5WR9 - chain A; structure by X-ray diffraction, 1.80 A resolution.

Chain A:
Molecule: Lysozyme C
Organism: Gallus gallus
Notes: EC 3.2.1.17
UniProtKB: P00698 (LYSC_CHICK); residues 1-129 here correspond to UniProt positions 19-147 (UniProt number = residue number + 18)
Amino-acid sequence (129 residues; row label = number of the first residue in the row):
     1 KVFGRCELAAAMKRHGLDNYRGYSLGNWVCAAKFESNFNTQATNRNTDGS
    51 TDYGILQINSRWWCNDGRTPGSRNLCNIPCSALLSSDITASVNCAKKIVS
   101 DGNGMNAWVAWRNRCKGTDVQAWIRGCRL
Cystine bridges: Cys6-Cys127, Cys30-Cys115, Cys64-Cys80, Cys76-Cys94
Bound ions: Na+: Ser60, Cys64, Ser72, Arg73
UniProt features mapped onto this chain:
  - active site: Glu35, Asp52
  - binding site (substrate): Asp101

Overview:
Ser60, Cys64, Ser72 and Arg73 coordinate Na+. Curated annotation (UniProt) lists active-site residues Glu35
and Asp52 and substrate-binding residue Asp101.
Chain A is Lysozyme C (Gallus gallus); the structure, Crystal structure of hen egg-white lysozyme, was
determined by X-ray diffraction (same publication as 5WRB, 5WRA, 5WR8 and 5WRC).
